Entry 2WSF (X-ray diffraction, 3.48 A resolution); this record covers chains H and L of the 18 polymer chains in the assembly.

== Chain H ==
Protein: Photosystem I reaction center subunit VI, chloroplastic
Organism: Spinacia oleracea
Reference sequence: P22179 (PSAH_SPIOL); residues -48 to 95 here correspond to UniProt positions 1-144 (UniProt number = residue number + 49)
Sequence (144 residues; row label = number of the first residue in the row; numbers below 1 keep their minus sign (Met-48 is residue -48)):
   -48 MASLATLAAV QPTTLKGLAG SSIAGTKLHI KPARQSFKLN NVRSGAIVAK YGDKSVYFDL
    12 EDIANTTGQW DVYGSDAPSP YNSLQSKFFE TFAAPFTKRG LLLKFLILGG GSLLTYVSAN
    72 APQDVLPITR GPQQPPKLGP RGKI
Not modelled in the structure: -48 to 9, 79-95
Ligand contacts:
  - chlorophyll a (CLA), molecule 1: Asn33, Ser34, Gln36
  - chlorophyll a (CLA), molecule 2: Leu65, Val68, Ser69, Ala70

== Chain L ==
Protein: Photosystem I reaction center subunit XI, chloroplastic
Organism: Spinacia oleracea
Reference sequence: Q41385 (PSAL_SPIOL); residues -47 to 168 here correspond to UniProt positions 1-216 (UniProt number = residue number + 48)
Sequence (216 residues; numbered -47 to 168; the number before each row is that of its first residue; numbers below 1 keep their minus sign (Met-47 is residue -47)):
   -47 MAATTSPMAS QLKSGFTTKA LVVPKGISGP ALRGFPSPRR HTSFTVRAIK TEKPTYQVIQ
    13 PLNGDPFIGG LETPVTSSPL IAWYLSNLPA YRTAVNPLLR GVEVGLAHGF LLVGPFVKAG
    73 PLRNTEYAGA AGSLAAAGLV VILSMCLTMY GIASFKEGEP SIAPALTLTG RKKQPDQLQS
   133 ADGWAKFTGG FFFGGVSGVT WACFLMYVLD LPYYFK
Not modelled in the structure: -47 to 4, 167-168
Metal / ion sites: chlorophyll a Mg near Glu55 (its only coordinating residue here)
Ligand contacts:
  - beta-carotene (BCR): Leu95, Cys98, Leu99, Met101, Tyr102, Trp136, Phe143
  - chlorophyll a (CLA), molecule 1: Gly22, Leu23, Thr25, Pro26, Val27, Thr28, Ile33, Tyr36, Leu37
  - chlorophyll a (CLA), molecule 2: Leu23, Thr25, Pro26
  - chlorophyll a (CLA), molecule 3: Val27, Leu32, Ile33, Tyr36
  - chlorophyll a (CLA), molecule 4: Tyr36, Asn39, Glu55, Leu58, Ala59, Trp153
  - chlorophyll a (CLA), molecule 5: Tyr36, Leu40, Glu55, Val56, Ala59, His60, Leu63
  - chlorophyll a (CLA), molecule 6: His60, Leu63, Leu64, Leu91, Leu95
  - chlorophyll a (CLA), molecule 7: Phe62, Leu63, Gly66, Pro67, Lys70, Leu157, Tyr159, Leu161
  - chlorophyll a (CLA), molecule 8: Leu64, Pro67, Phe68, Ala71, Gly72, Pro73, Leu74, Leu91
  - chlorophyll a (CLA), molecule 9: Pro73, Leu86, Ala87
  - chlorophyll a (CLA), molecule 10: Leu91, Ile94, Tyr102, Ala105
  - chlorophyll a (CLA), molecule 11: Ile94, Met97, Cys98

== Chain H / chain L interface ==
Residue-residue contacts - 19 pairs, chain H then chain L:
  Ser30(H) - Trp35(L)  hydrogen bond
  Tyr32(H) - Asn39(L)  hydrogen bond (backbone-side chain)
  Tyr32(H) - Arg44(L)  hydrogen bond
  Tyr32(H) - Ala46(L)  hydrophobic
  Asn33(H) - Asn39(L)
  Gln36(H) - Leu51(L)
  Ser37(H) - Leu51(L)
  Phe40(H) - Leu51(L)  hydrophobic
  Phe40(H) - Val54(L)  hydrophobic
  Ala44(H) - Phe145(L)  hydrophobic
  Phe47(H) - Thr100(L)
  Phe47(H) - Thr140(L)
  Phe47(H) - Gly141(L)
  Arg50(H) - Ala137(L)
  Leu54(H) - Met97(L)  hydrophobic
  Leu54(H) - Thr100(L)
  Ile58(H) - Met97(L)  hydrophobic
  Leu65(H) - Ala89(L)
  Leu65(H) - Gly90(L)
Interface residues without a listed pair, chain H (15 interface residues in all): Pro29, Pro31, Leu57
Interface residues without a listed pair, chain L (18 interface residues in all): Ser38, Val93, Ser96, Phe144

== In short ==
The interface between chain H and chain L involves 15 residues on one side and 18 on the other; the contacts
include 3 hydrogen bonds. Polar pairs include Ser30(H)-Trp35(L), Tyr32(H)-Asn39(L) and Tyr32(H)-Arg44(L). 2
chlorophyll a molecules are bound between chain H and chain L.
Chain H is Photosystem I reaction center subunit VI, chloroplastic and chain L is Photosystem I reaction
center subunit XI, chloroplastic, both from Spinacia oleracea; the structure, Improved Model of Plant
Photosystem I, was determined by X-ray diffraction, deposited together with 3LW5, 2WSC and 2WSE.
